PDB entry 6C23 | electron microscopy, 3.90 A resolution | chains A and N of the 12 polymer chains in the assembly

[Chain A]
Name: Polycomb protein SUZ12
From: Homo sapiens
Reference sequence: Q15022 (SUZ12_HUMAN); numbering as in UniProt (aligned over 1-739)
Amino-acid sequence (739 residues; row label = number of the first residue in the row):
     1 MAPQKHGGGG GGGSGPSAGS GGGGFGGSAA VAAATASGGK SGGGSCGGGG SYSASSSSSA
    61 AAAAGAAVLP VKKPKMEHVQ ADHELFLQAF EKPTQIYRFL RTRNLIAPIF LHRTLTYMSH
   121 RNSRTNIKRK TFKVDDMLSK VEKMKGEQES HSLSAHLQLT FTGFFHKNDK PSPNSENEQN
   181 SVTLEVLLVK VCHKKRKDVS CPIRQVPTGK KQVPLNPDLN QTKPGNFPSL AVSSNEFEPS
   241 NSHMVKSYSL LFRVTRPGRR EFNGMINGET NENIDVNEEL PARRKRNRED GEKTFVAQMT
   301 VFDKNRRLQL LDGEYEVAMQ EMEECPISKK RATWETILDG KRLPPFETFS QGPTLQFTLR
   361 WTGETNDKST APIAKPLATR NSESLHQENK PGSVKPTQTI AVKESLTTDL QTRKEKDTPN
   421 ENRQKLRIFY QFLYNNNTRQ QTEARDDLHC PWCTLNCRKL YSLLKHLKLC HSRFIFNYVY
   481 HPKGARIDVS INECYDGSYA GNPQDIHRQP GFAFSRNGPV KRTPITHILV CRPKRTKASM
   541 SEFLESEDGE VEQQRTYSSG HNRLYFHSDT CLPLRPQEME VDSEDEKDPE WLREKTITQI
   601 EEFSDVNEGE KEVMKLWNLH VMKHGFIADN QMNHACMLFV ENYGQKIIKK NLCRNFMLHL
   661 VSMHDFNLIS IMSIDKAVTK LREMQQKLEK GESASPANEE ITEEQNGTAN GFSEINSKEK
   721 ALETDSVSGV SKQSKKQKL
Unresolved in the structure: 1-425, 549-739
Disulfide bonds: Cys450-Cys453

[Chain N]
Name: Histone-binding protein RBBP4
From: Homo sapiens
Reference sequence: Q09028 (RBBP4_HUMAN); residues 1-425 here = UniProt positions 1-425
Amino-acid sequence (425 residues; row label = number of the first residue in the row):
     1 MADKEAAFDD AVEERVINEE YKIWKKNTPF LYDLVMTHAL EWPSLTAQWL PDVTRPEGKD
    61 FSIHRLVLGT HTSDEQNHLV IASVQLPNDD AQFDASHYDS EKGEFGGFGS VSGKIEIEIK
   121 INHEGEVNRA RYMPQNPCII ATKTPSSDVL VFDYTKHPSK PDPSGECNPD LRLRGHQKEG
   181 YGLSWNPNLS GHLLSASDDH TICLWDISAV PKEGKVVDAK TIFTGHTAVV EDVSWHLLHE
   241 SLFGSVADDQ KLMIWDTRSN NTSKPSHSVD AHTAEVNCLS FNPYSEFILA TGSADKTVAL
   301 WDLRNLKLKL HSFESHKDEI FQVQWSPHNE TILASSGTDR RLNVWDLSKI GEEQSPEDAE
   361 DGPPELLFIH GGHTAKISDF SWNPNEPWVI CSVSEDNIMQ VWQMAENIYN DEDPEGSVDP
   421 EGQGS
Unresolved in the structure: 1-3, 91-111, 411-425
Swiss-Prot annotation at these positions:
  - modified residue: Ala2 (N-acetylalanine), Lys4 (N6-acetyllysine), Ser110 (Phosphoserine), Lys160 (N6-acetyllysine), Ser355 (Phosphoserine)
  - cross-link (Glycyl lysine isopeptide (Lys-Gly)): Lys4 (interchain with G-Cter in SUMO2), Lys160 (interchain with G-Cter in SUMO2)
  - mutagenesis: Val35 (V35A: Loss of interaction with ARMC12), Pro43 (P43A: Loss of interaction with ZNF827 and loss of localization to telomeres; when associated with A-73), Ser73 (S73A: Loss of interaction with ZNF827 and loss of localization to telomeres; when associated with A-43), Glu126 to Asn128 (Loss of interaction with ZNF827), Glu126 (E126A: Loss of interaction with ZNF827 and loss of localization to telomeres; when associated with A-128 and A-179), Asn128 (N128A: Loss of interaction with ZNF827 and loss of localization to telomeres; when associated with A-126 and A-179), Glu179 (E179A: Loss of interaction with ZNF827 and loss of localization to telomeres; when associated with A-126 and A-128), Tyr181 (Y181A: Loss of interaction with ZNF827 and loss of localization to telomeres), Glu231 (E231A: Decreased interaction with ZNF827; when associated with A-277), Asn277 (N277A: Decreased interaction with ZNF827; when associated with A-231), Glu395 (E395A: Decreased interaction with ZNF827)

[How chain A and chain N interact]
Contacting residue pairs - 51 pairs, chain A then chain N:
  Arg458(A) with Glu357(N)
  Leu469(A) with Lys26(N); Asn27(N); Phe30(N), hydrophobic
  Cys470(A) with Ile23(N); Asn27(N), hydrogen bond
  Ser472(A) with Lys26(N)
  Arg473(A) with Glu19(N), salt bridge
  Tyr495(A) with Glu19(N), hydrogen bond; Lys22(N)
  Asp496(A) with Lys22(N)
  Gly497(A) with Lys22(N)
  Ser498(A) with Lys22(N), hydrogen bond (backbone-side chain)
  Tyr499(A) with Glu14(N), hydrogen bond; Asn18(N)
  Ala500(A) with Asn18(N)
  Arg516(A) with Glu14(N)
  Asn517(A) with Glu14(N), hydrogen bond (backbone-side chain)
  Arg522(A) with Pro43(N); His71(N); Thr72(N)
  Thr523(A) with Trp42(N); Asn397(N), hydrogen bond (backbone-side chain)
  Pro524(A) with Glu41(N); Trp42(N)
  Ile525(A) with Leu40(N); Glu41(N); Asn397(N)
  His527(A) with His38(N), hydrogen bond; Ala39(N), hydrogen bond (side chain-backbone); Glu41(N), salt bridge; Ile117(N)
  Ile528(A) with His38(N), hydrogen bond (backbone-side chain); Ala39(N), hydrogen bond (backbone-backbone)
  Leu529(A) with Thr37(N); His38(N); Lys114(N); Ile115(N)
  Val530(A) with Met36(N); Thr37(N), hydrogen bond (backbone-backbone)
  Cys531(A) with Val35(N); Met36(N), hydrophobic
  Arg532(A) with Val35(N), hydrogen bond (backbone-backbone)
  Pro533(A) with Asp33(N); Leu34(N); Val35(N)
  Lys534(A) with Asp33(N); Leu34(N)
  Arg535(A) with Asp33(N); Asp89(N)
  Thr536(A) with Pro29(N)
Also at the interface, not in a pair above, chain A (31 interface residues in all): Leu455, Lys465, Lys521, Thr526
Also at the interface, not in a pair above, chain N (34 interface residues in all): Tyr21, Ser73, Pro87, Asp361, Asp396, Gln403

[In short]
The interface between chain A and chain N involves 31 residues on one side and 34 on the other; the contacts
include 12 hydrogen bonds and 2 salt bridges. Polar pairs include Arg473(A)-Glu19(N), His527(A)-Glu41(N) and
Cys470(A)-Asn27(N). UniProt lists 11 mutagenesis sites on chain N.
Chain A is Polycomb protein SUZ12 and chain N is Histone-binding protein RBBP4, both from Homo sapiens; the
structure, Cryo-EM structure of PRC2 bound to cofactors AEBP2 and JARID2 in the Compact Active State, was
determined by electron microscopy (same publication as 6C24).
